6NR4 - chains A and D of the 4 polymer chains in the assembly; structure by electron microscopy, 4.30 A resolution (low resolution: residue-level contacts below are approximate; hydrogen-bond / salt-bridge calls are withheld).

Chain A (and D):
Molecule: Transient receptor potential cation channel subfamily M member 8
From: Ficedula albicollis
Notes: engineered mutation(s): F535A,Y538D,Y539D,A805G; chain D of this document is another copy of the same molecule, construct and numbering; everything in this record applies to it too
Chain sequence (1132 residues; row label = number of the first residue in the row; note: 41 numbers in that range are skipped by the numbering (no residue carries them; nothing is unmodelled there); numbers below 1 keep their minus sign (Met-42 is residue -42); X marks 45 residues of unknown identity (built as UNK)):
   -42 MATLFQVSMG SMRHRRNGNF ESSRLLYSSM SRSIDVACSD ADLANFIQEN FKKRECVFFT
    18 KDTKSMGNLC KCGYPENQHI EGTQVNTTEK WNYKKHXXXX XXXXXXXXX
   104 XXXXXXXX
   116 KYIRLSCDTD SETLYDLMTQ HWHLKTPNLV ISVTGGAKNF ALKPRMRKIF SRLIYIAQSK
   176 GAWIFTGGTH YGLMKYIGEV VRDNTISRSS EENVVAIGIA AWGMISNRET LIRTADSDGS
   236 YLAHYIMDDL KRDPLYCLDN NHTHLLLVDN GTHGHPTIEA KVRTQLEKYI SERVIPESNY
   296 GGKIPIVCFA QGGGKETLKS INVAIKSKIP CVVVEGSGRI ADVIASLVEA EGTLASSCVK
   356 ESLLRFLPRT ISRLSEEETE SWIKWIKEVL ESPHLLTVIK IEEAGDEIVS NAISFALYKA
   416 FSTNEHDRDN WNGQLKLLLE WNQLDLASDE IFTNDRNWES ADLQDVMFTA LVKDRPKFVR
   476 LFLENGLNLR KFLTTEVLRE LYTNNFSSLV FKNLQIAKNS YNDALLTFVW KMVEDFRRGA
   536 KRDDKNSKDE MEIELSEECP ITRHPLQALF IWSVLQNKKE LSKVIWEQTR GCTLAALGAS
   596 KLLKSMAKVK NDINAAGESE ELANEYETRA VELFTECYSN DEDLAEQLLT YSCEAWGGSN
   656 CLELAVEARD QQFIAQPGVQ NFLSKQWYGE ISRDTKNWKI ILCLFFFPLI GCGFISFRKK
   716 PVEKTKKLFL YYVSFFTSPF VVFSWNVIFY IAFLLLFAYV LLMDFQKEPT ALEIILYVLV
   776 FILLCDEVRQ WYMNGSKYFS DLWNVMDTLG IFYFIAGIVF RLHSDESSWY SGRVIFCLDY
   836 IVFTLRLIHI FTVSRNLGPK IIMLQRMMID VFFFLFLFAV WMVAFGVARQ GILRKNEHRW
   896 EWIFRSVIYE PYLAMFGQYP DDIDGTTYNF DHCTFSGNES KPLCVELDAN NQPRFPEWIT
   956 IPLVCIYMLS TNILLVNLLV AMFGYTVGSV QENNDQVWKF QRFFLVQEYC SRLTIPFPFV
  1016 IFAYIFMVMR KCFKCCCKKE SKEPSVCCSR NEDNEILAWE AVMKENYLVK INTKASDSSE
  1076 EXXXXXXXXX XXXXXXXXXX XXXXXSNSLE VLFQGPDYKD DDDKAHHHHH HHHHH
Not modelled in the structure: -42 to 53, 121-124, 150-153, 182-183, 213-245, 263-271, 307-308, 331-333, 344-350, 362-376, 396-401, 534-555, 714-722, 759-763, 819-823, 889-893, 912-951, 982-988, 1023-1039, 1070-1076, 1101-1130
Disulfide bonds: Cys648-Cys1042

Chain A / chain D interface:
Contacting residue pairs (42):
  Glu479(A) with Leu157(D); Pro159(D)
  Asn480(A) with Ala156(D)
  Tyr633(A) with Asn609(D)
  Asn676(A) with Ile608(D)
  Arg688(A) with Lys605(D)
  Asp689(A) with Ser515(D); Val604(D); Lys605(D); Asn606(D)
  Trp798(A) with Ile968(D)
  Met801(A) with Leu964(D)
  Tyr808(A) with Pro957(D)
  Leu833(A) with Pro957(D)
  Tyr835(A) with Ala879(D)
  Ile836(A) with Ala883(D); Ile961(D)
  Thr839(A) with Ala879(D)
  Leu840(A) with Ile968(D)
  Ile843(A) with Leu872(D); Ile968(D)
  Thr847(A) with Asn972(D)
  Arg850(A) with Asp865(D); Phe868(D)
  Asn851(A) with Val975(D)
  Lys855(A) with Gly979(D)
  Met858(A) with Val975(D); Phe978(D)
  Leu859(A) with Val971(D)
  Met862(A) with Leu974(D)
  Met863(A) with Asn967(D)
  Val866(A) with Asn967(D); Leu970(D)
  Phe867(A) with Leu964(D); Asn967(D)
  Leu870(A) with Met963(D)
  Tyr904(A) with Thr955(D); Ile956(D)
  Tyr980(A) with Phe978(D)
  Trp1054(A) with Ile201(D)
  Val1057(A) with Asp198(D); Ile201(D)
Also at the interface, not in a pair above, chain A (40 interface residues in all): Ser634, Glu637, Pro672, Met758, Val829, Cys832, Val837, Phe846, Met977, Ala1053
Also at the interface, not in a pair above, chain D (42 interface residues in all): Ile511, Asp607, Val875, Trp876, Val882, Gly886, Ile887, Arg894, Ser965, Met977, Thr981

Summary:
The interface between chain A and chain D involves 40 residues on one side and 42 on the other.
Both chains are Transient receptor potential cation channel subfamily M member 8 (Ficedula albicollis). Entry
6NR4 (Cryo-EM structure of the TRPM8 ion channel with low occupancy icilin, PI(4,5)P2, and calcium) was
determined by electron microscopy together with 6NR2 and 6NR3 from the same study.
